PDB entry 2W7U | X-ray diffraction, 2.43 A resolution | chain A

# Chain A
Protein: Serine protease spla
Organism: Staphylococcus aureus
Notes: EC 3.4.21.19
UniProt: Q2FXC2 (Q2FXC2_STAA8); residues 1-200 here correspond to UniProt positions 36-235 (UniProt number = residue number + 35)
Chain sequence (200 residues; each row starts with the number of its first residue):
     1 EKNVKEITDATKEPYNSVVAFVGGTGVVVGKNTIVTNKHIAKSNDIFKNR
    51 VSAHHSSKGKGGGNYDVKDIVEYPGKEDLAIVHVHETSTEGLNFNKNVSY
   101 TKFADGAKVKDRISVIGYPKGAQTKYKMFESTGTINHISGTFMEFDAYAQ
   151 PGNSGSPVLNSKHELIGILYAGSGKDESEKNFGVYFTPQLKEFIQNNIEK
Not modelled in the structure: 175-176
Swiss-Prot annotation at these positions:
  - active site (Charge relay system): His-39, Asp-78, Ser-154

# Summary
UniProt lists 3 active-site residues.
Chain A is Serine protease spla (Staphylococcus aureus); the structure, SplA serine protease of Staphylococcus
aureus (2.4A), was determined by X-ray diffraction, deposited together with 2W7S.
